PDB entry 9CVF | electron microscopy, 3.00 A resolution | chains A and C of the 3 polymer chains in the assembly

== Chain A (and C) ==
Protein: Capsid protein
Source organism: Tulane virus
Notes: chain C of this document is another copy of the same molecule, construct and numbering; everything in this record applies to it too
UniProt: B2Y6D0 (B2Y6D0_9CALI); residue numbers follow UniProt; this construct covers 1-534
Sequence (534 residues; numbered 1 to 534; the number before each row is that of its first residue):
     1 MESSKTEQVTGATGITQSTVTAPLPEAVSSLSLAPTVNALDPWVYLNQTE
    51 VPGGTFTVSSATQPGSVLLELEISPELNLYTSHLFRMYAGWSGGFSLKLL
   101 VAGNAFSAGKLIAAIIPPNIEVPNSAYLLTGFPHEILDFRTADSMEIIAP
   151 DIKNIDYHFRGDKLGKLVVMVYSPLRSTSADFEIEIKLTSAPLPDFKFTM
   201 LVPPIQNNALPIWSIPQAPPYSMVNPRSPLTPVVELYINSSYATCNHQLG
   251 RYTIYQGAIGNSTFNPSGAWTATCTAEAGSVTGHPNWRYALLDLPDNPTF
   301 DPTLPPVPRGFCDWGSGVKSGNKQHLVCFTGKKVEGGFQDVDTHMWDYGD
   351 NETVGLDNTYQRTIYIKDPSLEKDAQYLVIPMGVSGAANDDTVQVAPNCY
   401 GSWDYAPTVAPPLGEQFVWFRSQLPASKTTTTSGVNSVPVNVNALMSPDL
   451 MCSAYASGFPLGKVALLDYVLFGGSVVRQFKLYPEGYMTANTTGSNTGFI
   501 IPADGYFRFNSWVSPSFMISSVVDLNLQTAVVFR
Not modelled in the structure: 1-19, 528-534 (chain C: 1-3, 206-534)
Differences from the reference sequence: variant Ser3 (Asn in B2Y6D0), His284 (Asn in B2Y6D0), Val334 (Phe in B2Y6D0), Glu335 (Ala in B2Y6D0), Thr343 (Ala in B2Y6D0), Lys367 (Ser in B2Y6D0), Met451 (Ile in B2Y6D0), Cys452 (Arg in B2Y6D0)

== How chain A and chain C interact ==
Pairs across the interface (19; chain A residue first):
  Leu33(A) - Lys153(C)
  Leu33(A) - Asn154(C)
  Leu33(A) - Ile155(C)
  Pro35(A) - Pro25(C)
  Thr36(A) - Pro25(C)
  Ala89(A) - Ile120(C)  hydrophobic
  Ile155(A) - Asn154(C)
  Ile155(A) - Ile155(C)  hydrophobic
  Asp156(A) - Asn154(C)  hydrogen bond (backbone-backbone)
  Tyr157(A) - Lys153(C)  hydrogen bond (side chain-backbone)
  Tyr157(A) - Asn154(C)  hydrogen bond (backbone-side chain)
  Phe159(A) - Asn154(C)
  Arg160(A) - Asn119(C)
  Met200(A) - Pro117(C)  hydrophobic
  Met200(A) - Ile152(C)  hydrophobic
  Val202(A) - Phe132(C)  hydrophobic
  Pro203(A) - Leu128(C)
  Pro203(A) - Gly131(C)
  Pro203(A) - Phe132(C)  hydrophobic
Interface residues without a listed pair, chain A (13 interface residues in all): Ser32
Interface residues without a listed pair, chain C (16 interface residues in all): Leu24, Ala27, Ser29, Pro118, Asp156

== In short ==
Chain A and chain C form an interface of 13 and 16 residues respectively, with 3 hydrogen bonds. Polar pairs
include Tyr157(A)-Lys153(C), Tyr157(A)-Asn154(C) and Asp156(A)-Asn154(C).
Chain A and chain C are both Capsid protein (Tulane virus); the structure, Cryo-EM structure of Tulane virus
9-6-17 variant capsid protein VP1 9-14-18, was determined by electron microscopy (same publication as 9CVE,
9CVG, 8VGR, 8VJR and 8VJS).
